PDB entry 4QV7 | X-ray diffraction, 2.60 A resolution | chains Z and a of the 28 polymer chains in the assembly

# Chain Z
Protein: Proteasome subunit beta type-6
From: Saccharomyces cerevisiae
Notes: EC 3.4.25.1
UniProt: P23724 (PSB6_YEAST); residues 1-222 here correspond to UniProt positions 20-241 (UniProt number = residue number + 19)
Sequence (222 residues; row label = number of the first residue in the row):
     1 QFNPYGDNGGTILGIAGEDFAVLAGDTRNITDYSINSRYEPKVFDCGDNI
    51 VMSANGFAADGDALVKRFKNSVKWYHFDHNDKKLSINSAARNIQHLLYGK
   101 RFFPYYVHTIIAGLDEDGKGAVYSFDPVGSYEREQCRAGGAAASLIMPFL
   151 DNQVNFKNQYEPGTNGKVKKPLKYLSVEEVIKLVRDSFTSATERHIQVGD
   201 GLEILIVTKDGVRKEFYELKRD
Metal / ion sites: Mg2+: Thr192, Val198

# Chain a
Protein: Proteasome subunit beta type-7
From: Saccharomyces cerevisiae
Notes: EC 3.4.25.1
UniProt: P30657 (PSB7_YEAST); residues -12 to 233 here correspond to UniProt positions 21-266 (UniProt number = residue number + 33)
Sequence (246 residues; numbered -12 to 233; the number before each row is that of its first residue; numbers below 1 keep their minus sign (Thr-12 is residue -12)):
   -12 TQIANAGASPMVNTQQPIVTGTSVISMKYDNGVIIAADNLGSYGSLLRFN
    38 GVERLIPVGDNTVVGISGDISDMQHIERLLKDLVTENAYDNPLADAEEAL
    88 EPSYIFEYLATVMYQRRSKMNPLWNAIIVAGVQSNGDQFLRYVNLLGVTY
   138 SSPTLATGFGAHMANPLLRKVVDRESDIPKTTVQVAEEAIVNAMRVLYYR
   188 DARSSRNFSLAIIDKNTGLTFKKNLQVENMKWDFAKDIKGYGTQKI
Disordered / not traced: -12 to 0

# Chain Z / chain a interface
Pairs across the interface - 39 pairs, chain Z then chain a:
  Gln1(Z) - Thr1(a)  hydrogen bond
  Phe2(Z) - Thr1(a)
  Phe2(Z) - Arg104(a)
  Phe2(Z) - Met107(a)
  Phe2(Z) - Pro109(a)  hydrophobic
  Phe2(Z) - Leu132(a)  hydrophobic
  Phe2(Z) - Leu133(a)  hydrophobic
  Asn3(Z) - Leu133(a)
  Pro4(Z) - Arg104(a)  hydrogen bond (backbone-side chain)
  Pro4(Z) - Met107(a)  hydrophobic
  Pro4(Z) - Leu133(a)
  Asn8(Z) - Val135(a)
  Ser34(Z) - His149(a)  hydrogen bond
  Ile35(Z) - Arg156(a)  hydrogen bond (backbone-side chain)
  Asn36(Z) - Tyr137(a)
  Asn36(Z) - Ser139(a)
  Asn36(Z) - Arg156(a)
  Ser37(Z) - Ser138(a)  hydrogen bond (side chain-backbone)
  Glu40(Z) - Arg128(a)  salt bridge
  Glu40(Z) - Tyr137(a)
  Glu40(Z) - Ser138(a)  hydrogen bond (side chain-backbone)
  Phe57(Z) - Arg104(a)
  Phe57(Z) - Leu133(a)
  Phe57(Z) - Val135(a)  hydrophobic
  Ala59(Z) - Tyr101(a)
  Ala59(Z) - Leu133(a)
  Ala59(Z) - Gly134(a)
  Ala59(Z) - Val135(a)
  Asp60(Z) - Tyr101(a)  hydrogen bond
  Asp60(Z) - Arg104(a)  salt bridge
  Asp62(Z) - Thr136(a)  hydrogen bond
  Ala63(Z) - Tyr101(a)
  Lys66(Z) - Glu94(a)  salt bridge
  Phe103(Z) - Arg104(a)
  Phe103(Z) - Ser105(a)
  Tyr105(Z) - Tyr101(a)
  Glu218(Z) - Arg161(a)  salt bridge
  Arg221(Z) - Asp160(a)  salt bridge
  Arg221(Z) - Arg161(a)
Also at the interface, not in a pair above, chain Z (24 interface residues in all): Tyr5, Asn29, Tyr39, Lys100
Also at the interface, not in a pair above, chain a (22 interface residues in all): Trp111, Leu142

# Overview
24 residues of chain Z face 22 of chain a across their interface, with 8 hydrogen bonds and 5 salt bridges.
Among the polar pairs are Glu40(Z)-Arg128(a), Asp60(Z)-Arg104(a) and Lys66(Z)-Glu94(a). Thr192(Z) and
Val198(Z) coordinate Mg2+.
Here chain Z is Proteasome subunit beta type-6 and chain a is Proteasome subunit beta type-7, both from
Saccharomyces cerevisiae. Entry 4QV7 (yCP beta5-A50V mutant) was determined by X-ray diffraction together with
4QUX, 4QUY, 4QV0, 4QV1, 4QV3, 4QV4 and 42 further entries from the same study.
